PDB entry 1RVZ | X-ray diffraction, 2.25 A resolution | chains B and F of the 6 polymer chains in the assembly

== Chain B (and F) ==
Molecule: hemagglutinin
From: Influenza A virus (A/Puerto Rico/8/34(H1N1))
Notes: chain F of this document is another copy of the same molecule, construct and numbering; everything in this record applies to it too
UniProt: Q82766 (Q82766_9INFA); residues 501-660 here correspond to UniProt positions 344-503 (UniProt number = residue number - 157)
Sequence (160 residues; each row starts with the number of its first residue):
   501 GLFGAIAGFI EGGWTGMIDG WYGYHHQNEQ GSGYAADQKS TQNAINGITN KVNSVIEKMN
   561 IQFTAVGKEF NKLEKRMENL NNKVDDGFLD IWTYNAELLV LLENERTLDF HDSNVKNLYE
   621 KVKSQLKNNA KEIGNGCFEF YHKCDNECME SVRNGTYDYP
Cystine bridges: Cys-644/Cys-648

== How chain B and chain F interact ==
Pairs across the interface (41):
  Phe-503(B) with Leu-502(F); Phe-503(F), hydrophobic
  Lys-558(B) with Tyr-594(F); Glu-597(F), salt bridge; Leu-598(F); Leu-601(F)
  Met-559(B) with Tyr-594(F), hydrophobic
  Lys-568(B) with Arg-576(F), hydrogen bond (side chain-backbone); Asn-579(F)
  Glu-569(B) with Arg-576(F), hydrogen bond (backbone-side chain)
  Phe-570(B) with Arg-576(F)
  Glu-574(B) with Arg-576(F), salt bridge
  Met-577(B) with Met-577(F), hydrophobic
  Leu-580(B) with Leu-580(F), hydrophobic
  Asn-581(B) with Leu-580(F); Lys-583(F), hydrogen bond
  Val-584(B) with Leu-580(F), hydrophobic; Val-584(F), hydrophobic
  Asp-585(B) with Lys-583(F), salt bridge
  Phe-588(B) with Lys-583(F); Val-584(F); Gly-587(F); Phe-588(F), hydrophobic; Ile-591(F), hydrophobic
  Ile-591(B) with Ile-591(F), hydrophobic
  Trp-592(B) with Ile-591(F), hydrophobic; Tyr-594(F), hydrophobic
  Asn-595(B) with Tyr-594(F); Asn-595(F)
  Leu-599(B) with Tyr-594(F); Leu-598(F), hydrophobic
  Arg-606(B) with Glu-605(F); Arg-606(F); Asp-609(F), salt bridge
  Phe-610(B) with Leu-502(F), hydrophobic
  Ser-613(B) with Leu-502(F), hydrogen bond (side chain-backbone)
  Asn-617(B) with Gly-501(F), hydrogen bond (side chain-backbone); Leu-502(F); Phe-503(F); Gly-504(F)
  Lys-627(B) with Glu-632(F), hydrogen bond (side chain-backbone)
Also at the interface, not in a pair above, chain B (23 interface residues in all): Glu-603
Also at the interface, not in a pair above, chain F (24 interface residues in all): Asp-590, Leu-602

== Summary ==
23 residues of chain B face 24 of chain F across their interface; the contacts include 6 hydrogen bonds and 4
salt bridges. Polar contacts include Lys-558(B)/Glu-597(F), Glu-574(B)/Arg-576(F) and Asp-585(B)/Lys-583(F).
Chain B and chain F are both hemagglutinin (Influenza A virus (A/Puerto Rico/8/34(H1N1))); the structure, 1934
H1 Hemagglutinin in complex with LSTC, was determined by X-ray diffraction, deposited together with 1RU7,
1RUY, 1RUZ, 1RV0, 1RVT and 1RVX.
